5DCS - chain A; structure by X-ray diffraction, 2.01 A resolution.

# Chain A
Molecule: Ribonucleotide reductase small subunit
Organism: Geobacillus kaustophilus (strain HTA426)
Notes: EC 1.17.4.1
Reference sequence: Q5KW80 (Q5KW80_GEOKA); residues 1-302 here = UniProt positions 1-302
Amino-acid sequence (316 residues; each row starts with the number of its first residue; numbers below 1 keep their minus sign (Met-13 is residue -13)):
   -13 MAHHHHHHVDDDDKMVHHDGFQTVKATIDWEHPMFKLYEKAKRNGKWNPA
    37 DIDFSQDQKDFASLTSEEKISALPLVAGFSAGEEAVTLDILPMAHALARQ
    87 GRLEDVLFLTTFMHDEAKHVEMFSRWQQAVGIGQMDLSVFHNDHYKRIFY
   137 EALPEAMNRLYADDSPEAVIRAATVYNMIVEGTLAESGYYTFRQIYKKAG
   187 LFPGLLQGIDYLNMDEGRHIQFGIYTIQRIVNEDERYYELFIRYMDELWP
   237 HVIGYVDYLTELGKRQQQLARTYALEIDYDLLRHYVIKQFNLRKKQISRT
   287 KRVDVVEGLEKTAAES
Not modelled in the structure: -13 to 1, 289-302
Construct notes: initiating methionine (-13); expression tag (-12 to 0)
Metal / ion sites: manganese (III) ion: Glu69, Glu102, His105 (together with palmitic acid); Fe ion: Glu102, Glu167, Glu202, His205 (together with palmitic acid); Mn2+ near His130 (its only coordinating residue here)
Residues lining bound ligands: manganese (iii) ion / palmitic acid: Leu61, Gly64, Phe65, Gly68, Glu69, Val72, Glu102, His105, Phe135, Val166, Glu167, Leu170, Ala171, Ser173, Gly174, Tyr175, Thr177, Glu202, His205, Tyr241, Val242, Leu245, Thr246, Tyr265, Leu268, Val272
Reported in the primary citation:
  - post-translational modification sites: Val72, Tyr162

# In short
Chain A binds manganese (iii) ion / palmitic acid. Glu69, Glu102 and His105 form the manganese (III) ion site.
Glu102, Glu167, Glu202 and His205 coordinate a Fe ion ion. The paper reports modification sites Val72 and
Tyr162.
Chain A is Ribonucleotide reductase small subunit (Geobacillus kaustophilus (strain HTA426)); the structure,
R2-like ligand-binding oxidase with aerobically reconstituted Mn/Fe cofactor (long soak), was determined by
X-ray diffraction, deposited together with 4XB9, 4XBV, 4XBW, 5DCO and 5DCR.
